PDB entry 6S6C | X-ray diffraction, 1.07 A resolution | chain A

# Chain A
Molecule: Archaerhodopsin-3
Organism: Halorubrum sodomense
UniProt: P96787 (BACR3_HALSD); residues 7-247 here = UniProt positions 7-247
Amino-acid sequence (241 residues; each row starts with the number of its first residue):
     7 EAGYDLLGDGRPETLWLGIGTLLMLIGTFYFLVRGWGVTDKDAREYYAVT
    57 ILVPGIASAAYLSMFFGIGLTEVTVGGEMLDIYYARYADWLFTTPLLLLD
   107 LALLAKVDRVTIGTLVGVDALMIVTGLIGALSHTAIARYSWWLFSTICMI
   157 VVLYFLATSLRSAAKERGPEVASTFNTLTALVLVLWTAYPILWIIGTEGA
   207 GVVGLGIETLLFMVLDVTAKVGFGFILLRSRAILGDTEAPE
Sequence notes: modified residue (7)
Modified positions: Glu7 (pyroglutamic acid; PCA)
Covalently attached groups: retinal (RET) linked to Lys226
Ion coordination: Ca2+: Asp11, Asp46, Asp48, Leu240; Na+: Asp11, Asp15, Thr20
Residues lining bound ligands:
  - hexadecane (R16), molecule 1: Tyr10, Leu21, Trp22, Ile25, Leu29, Leu216, Met219, Val220, Val223
  - hexadecane (R16), molecule 2: Leu29, Ile32, Gly33, Tyr36, Val223, Thr224, Val227, Gly228, Phe231
  - hexadecane (R16), molecule 3: Asp114, Val116, Thr117, Thr120, Val124, Leu127, Cys154, Val157, Phe161
  - hexadecane (R16), molecule 4: Ile142, Ala143, Ser146, Trp147, Phe150
  - hexadecane (R16), molecule 5: Ile142, Ser146, Leu149, Phe150, Ile153
  - hexadecane (R16), molecule 6: Ile156, Leu159, Tyr160, Ala163, Leu189, Val190, Thr193, Ile197
  - retinal (RET): Tyr93, Trp96, Thr99, Thr100, Leu103, Met128, Ile129, Gly132, Trp148, Ser151, Thr152, Met155, Trp192, Tyr195, Pro196, Trp199, Asp222, Ala225
Curated features (UniProtKB/Swiss-Prot):
  - modified residue: Lys226 (N6-(retinylidene)lysine)
From the paper describing this entry:
  - binding site for retinal: Tyr93, Trp96, Thr99, Leu103, Met155, Trp192, Trp199, Lys226
  - conformationally variable residues (side-chain flip): Asp95, Lys226
  - contacts within the chain: Asp95-Thr99 (hydrogen bond), Thr99-Lys226 (hydrogen bond), Glu204-Glu214
  - Na+ coordination: Asp11 to Arg17

# Overview
Bound to chain A: 6 copies of hexadecane. Covalently linked retinal: at Lys226. Asp11, Asp46, Asp48 and Leu240
form the Ca2+ site. Asp11, Asp15 and Thr20 coordinate Na+. From the paper: a binding site for retinal at
Tyr93, Trp96 and Thr99 among others; Na+ coordination by Asp11.
Chain A is Archaerhodopsin-3 (Halorubrum sodomense); the structure, Ground state structure of
Archaerhodopsin-3 at 100K, was determined by X-ray diffraction together with 6GUX from the same study.
